Entry 6Y50 (electron microscopy, 4.10 A resolution (low resolution: residue-level contacts below are approximate; hydrogen-bond / salt-bridge calls are withheld)); this record covers chains 9 and 2 of the 9 polymer chains in the assembly.

[Chain 9]
Protein: Splicing factor 3A subunit 3
Organism: Homo sapiens
UniProt: Q12874 (SF3A3_HUMAN); residues 1-501 here = UniProt positions 1-501
Chain sequence (501 residues; row label = number of the first residue in the row):
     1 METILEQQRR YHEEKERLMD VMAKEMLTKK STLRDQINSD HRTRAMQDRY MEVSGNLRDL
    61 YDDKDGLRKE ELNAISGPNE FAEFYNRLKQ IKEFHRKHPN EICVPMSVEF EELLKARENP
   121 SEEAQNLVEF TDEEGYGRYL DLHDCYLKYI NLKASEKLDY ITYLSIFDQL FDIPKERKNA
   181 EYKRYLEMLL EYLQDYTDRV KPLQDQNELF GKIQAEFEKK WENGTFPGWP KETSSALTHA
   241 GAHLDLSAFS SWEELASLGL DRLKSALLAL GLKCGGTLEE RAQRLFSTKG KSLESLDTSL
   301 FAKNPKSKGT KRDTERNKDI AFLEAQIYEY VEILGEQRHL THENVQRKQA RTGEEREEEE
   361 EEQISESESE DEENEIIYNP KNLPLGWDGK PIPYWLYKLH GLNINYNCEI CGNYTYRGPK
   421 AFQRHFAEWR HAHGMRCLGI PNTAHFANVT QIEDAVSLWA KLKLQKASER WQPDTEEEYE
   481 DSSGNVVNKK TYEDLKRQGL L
Unresolved in the structure: 1-391, 499-501
UniProt features mapped onto this chain:
  - zinc finger: Tyr-406 to Cys-437 (Matrin-type)
  - motif: Lys-175 to Asn-179 (Nuclear localization signal)
  - modified residue: Met-1 (N-acetylmethionine), Ser-54 (Phosphoserine), Ser-121 (Phosphoserine), Ser-295 (Phosphoserine), Ser-299 (Phosphoserine), Ser-365 (Phosphoserine), Ser-367 (Phosphoserine), Ser-369 (Phosphoserine), Thr-475 (Phosphothreonine)
  - mutagenesis: Pro-174 to Ala-180 (Loss of nuclear location)

[Chain 2]
Molecule: U2 snRNA
Organism: Homo sapiens
Sequence (188 nucleotides; numbered 1 to 188; the number before each row is that of its first residue):
     1 AUCGCUUCUC GGCCUUUUGG CUAAGAUCAA GUGUAGUAUC UGUUCUUAUC AGUUUAAUAU
    61 CUGAUACGUC CUCUAUCCGA GGACAAUAUA UUAAAUGGAU UUUUGGAGCA GGGAGAUGGA
   121 AUAGGAGCUU GCUCCGUCCA CUCCACGCAU CGACCUGGUA UUGCAGUACC UCCAGGAACG
   181 GUGCACCC
Unresolved in the structure: 1-11, 15-18, 66-188

[Chain 9 / chain 2 interface]
Pairs across the interface (9; chain 9 residue first):
  Pro-393(9) with U22(2); A24(2)
  Tyr-394(9) with U46(2); U47(2)
  Trp-395(9) with G25(2); C45(2)
  Leu-396(9) with A24(2)
  Lys-398(9) with U46(2); U58(2)
Interface residues without a listed pair, chain 9 (6 interface residues in all): Leu-399
Interface residues without a listed pair, chain 2 (8 interface residues in all): A59

[In short]
Chain 9 and chain 2 form an interface of 6 and 8 residues respectively. From UniProt: 7 mutagenesis sites on
chain 9.
Here chain 9 is Splicing factor 3A subunit 3 and chain 2 is U2 snRNA, both from Homo sapiens. Entry 6Y50
(5'domain of human 17S U2 snRNP) was determined by electron microscopy.
